Entry 3ROF (X-ray diffraction, 1.03 A resolution); this record covers chains A and B.

# Chain A
Name: Low molecular weight protein-tyrosine-phosphatase ptpA
From: Staphylococcus aureus
Notes: EC 3.1.3.48; engineered mutation(s): E114A
UniProt: P0C5D2 (PTPA_STAAU); numbering as in UniProt (aligned over 1-152)
Chain sequence (158 residues; numbered -4 to 153; the number before each row is that of its first residue; numbers below 1 keep their minus sign (Ala-4 is residue -4)):
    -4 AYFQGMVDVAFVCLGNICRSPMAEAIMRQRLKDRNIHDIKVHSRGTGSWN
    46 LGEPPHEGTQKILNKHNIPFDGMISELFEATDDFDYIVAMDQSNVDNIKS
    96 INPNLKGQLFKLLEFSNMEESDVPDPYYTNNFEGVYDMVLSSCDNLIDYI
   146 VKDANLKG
Sequence notes: expression tag (-4 to 0, 153)
UniProt features mapped onto this chain:
  - active site: Cys8 (Nucleophile), Arg14, Asp120 (Proton donor)
Reported in the primary citation:
  - catalytic residues: Cys8
  - binding site for phosphate ion: Cys8 to Ser15
  - catalytic residues: Asp120 (proposed by the authors, not directly observed)
  - mutagenesis - D120A: abolished catalytic activity on para-nitrophenol phosphate
  - specificity-determining residues: Tyr122, Tyr123
  - conformationally variable residues (side-chain flip): Trp44

# Chain B
Name: Expression tag cleaved from protein-tyrosine-phosphatase ptpA
From: Staphylococcus aureus
Chain sequence (7 residues; numbered 49 to 55; the number before each row is that of its first residue):
    49 HHHHHGS

# Interface between chain A and chain B
Pairs across the interface (16):
  Leu9(A) - His49(B)
  Leu9(A) - His50(B)
  Leu9(A) - His51(B)
  Gly10(A) - His49(B)
  Thr41(A) - His53(B)  hydrogen bond (backbone-side chain)
  Leu72(A) - His53(B)
  Phe73(A) - His53(B)
  Ser88(A) - His51(B)  hydrogen bond
  Asn92(A) - His51(B)
  Asn92(A) - Ser55(B)  hydrogen bond
  Ser95(A) - Gly54(B)  hydrogen bond (side chain-backbone)
  Ile96(A) - His53(B)
  Ile96(A) - Gly54(B)
  Asp120(A) - His49(B)  salt bridge
  Tyr122(A) - His49(B)
  Tyr123(A) - His49(B)
Other interface residues (no listed pair), chain A (13 interface residues in all): Gly42
Interface features reported in the paper:
  - interface residues, chain A: Thr41(A), Ser88(A), Ser95(A), Asp120(A), Tyr122(A)

# Overview
The interface between chain A and chain B involves 13 residues on one side and 6 on the other, with 4 hydrogen
bonds and 1 salt bridge. Polar contacts include Asp120(A)-His49(B), Thr41(A)-His53(B) and Ser88(A)-His51(B).
The paper reports catalytic residues Cys8(A) and Asp120(A); D120A of chain A abolishes catalytic activity on
para-nitrophenol phosphate.
Here chain A is Low molecular weight protein-tyrosine-phosphatase ptpA and chain B is Expression tag cleaved
from protein-tyrosine-phosphatase ptpA, both from Staphylococcus aureus. Entry 3ROF (Crystal Structure of the
S. aureus Protein Tyrosine Phosphatase PtpA) was determined by X-ray diffraction.
